7HVP - chains A and C of the 3 polymer chains in the assembly; structure by X-ray diffraction, 2.40 A resolution.

# Chain A
Molecule: HIV-1 protease
Organism: Human immunodeficiency virus 1
UniProt: P03369 (POL_HV1A2); residues 1-99 here correspond to UniProt positions 57-155 (UniProt number = residue number + 56)
Sequence (99 residues; each row starts with the number of its first residue):
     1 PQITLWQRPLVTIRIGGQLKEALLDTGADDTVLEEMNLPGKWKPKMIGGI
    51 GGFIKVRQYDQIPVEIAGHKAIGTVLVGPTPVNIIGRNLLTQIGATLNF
Construct notes: conflict Ala-67 (Cys123 in P03369), Ala-95 (Cys151 in P03369)
Modified / non-standard residues: Ala-67 (alpha-aminobutyric acid; ABA); Ala-95 (alpha-aminobutyric acid; ABA)

# Chain C
Molecule: Inhibitor ace-ser-leu-asn-phe-psi(ch(oh)-CH2N)-pro-ile vme (jg-365)
Sequence (7 residues; row label = number of the first residue in the row; numbering starts at 0):
     0 XSLNXIX
Modified / non-standard residues: ACE (acetyl group) at position 0; JG3 (1-[(2S,3S)-3-amino-2-hydroxy-4-phenylbutyl]-L-proline) at position 4; VME (methyl L-valinate) at position 6

# Chain A / chain C interface
Contacting residue pairs (22; chain A residue first):
  Arg-8(A) with VME_6(C)
  Asp-25(A) with JG3_4(C)
  Gly-27(A) with JG3_4(C), hydrogen bond (backbone-backbone)
  Ala-28(A) with Leu-2(C); Asn-3(C)
  Asp-29(A) with Ser-1(C), hydrogen bond; Leu-2(C), hydrogen bond (backbone-backbone); Asn-3(C)
  Asp-30(A) with Ser-1(C), hydrogen bond; Asn-3(C)
  Met-46(A) with ACE_0(C)
  Ile-47(A) with Ser-1(C); Asn-3(C)
  Gly-48(A) with Ser-1(C), hydrogen bond (backbone-backbone); Leu-2(C); Asn-3(C), hydrogen bond (backbone-backbone)
  Gly-49(A) with Asn-3(C); JG3_4(C)
  Ile-50(A) with JG3_4(C); Ile-5(C), hydrophobic
  Pro-81(A) with JG3_4(C)
  Val-82(A) with JG3_4(C)
Also at the interface, not in a pair above, chain A (17 interface residues in all): Val-32, Phe-53, Thr-80, Ile-84

# In short
The interface between chain A and chain C involves 17 residues on one side and 7 on the other, with 6 hydrogen
bonds. Polar contacts include Asp-29(A)/Ser-1(C), Asp-30(A)/Ser-1(C) and Gly-27(A)/JG3_4(C).
Here chain A is HIV-1 protease (Human immunodeficiency virus 1) and chain C is Inhibitor
ace-ser-leu-asn-phe-psi(ch(oh)-CH2N)-pro-ile vme (jg-365). Entry 7HVP (X-ray crystallographic structure of a
complex between a synthetic protease of human immunodeficiency virus 1 and ...) was determined by X-ray
diffraction.
